PDB entry 6PMA | X-ray diffraction, 2.53 A resolution | chain A

Chain A:
Protein: High affinity nerve growth factor receptor
Organism: Homo sapiens
Notes: EC 2.7.10.1
UniProt: P04629 (NTRK1_HUMAN), isoform P04629-4; residues 485-795 here correspond to UniProt positions 387-697 (UniProt number = residue number - 98)
Sequence (311 residues; numbered 485 to 795; the number before each row is that of its first residue):
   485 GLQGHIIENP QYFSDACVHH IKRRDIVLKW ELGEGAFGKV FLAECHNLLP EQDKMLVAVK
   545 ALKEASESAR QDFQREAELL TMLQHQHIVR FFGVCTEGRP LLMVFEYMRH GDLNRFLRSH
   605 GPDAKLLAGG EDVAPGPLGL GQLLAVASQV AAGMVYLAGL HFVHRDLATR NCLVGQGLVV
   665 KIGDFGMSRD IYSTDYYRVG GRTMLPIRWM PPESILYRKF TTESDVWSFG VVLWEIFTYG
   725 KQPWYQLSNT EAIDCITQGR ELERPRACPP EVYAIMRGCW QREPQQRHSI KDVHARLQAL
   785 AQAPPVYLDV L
Unresolved in the structure: 485-499, 549-551, 609-611
Modified positions: S677 (phosphoserine; SEP)
Small-molecule neighbours: OQS (N-[2-chloro-5-(trifluoromethyl)phenyl]-2-[1-(4-methoxyphenyl)-4-oxo-1,4-dihydro-5H-pyrazolo[3,4-d]pyrimidin-5-yl]acetamide): V524, A542, K544, E560, L563, L564, L567, I572, V573, F589, E590, Y591, M592, G595, L641, F646, H648, L657, I666, G667, D668, F669, M671
What the authors report for this chain:
  - binding site for OQS: K544, E560, M592, D668

In short:
Bound to chain A: compound OQS. From the paper: a binding site for OQS at K544, E560 and M592 among others.
Chain A is High affinity nerve growth factor receptor (Homo sapiens); the structure, Trk-A in complex with
ligand, was determined by X-ray diffraction (same publication as 6PMB, 6PMC and 6PME).
